2V01 - chain A; structure by X-ray diffraction, 2.15 A resolution.

# Chain A
Molecule: Calmodulin
Organism: Homo sapiens
UniProtKB: P62158 (CALM_HUMAN); residues 1-148 here = UniProt positions 1-148
Sequence (149 residues; each row starts with the number of its first residue; numbering starts at 0):
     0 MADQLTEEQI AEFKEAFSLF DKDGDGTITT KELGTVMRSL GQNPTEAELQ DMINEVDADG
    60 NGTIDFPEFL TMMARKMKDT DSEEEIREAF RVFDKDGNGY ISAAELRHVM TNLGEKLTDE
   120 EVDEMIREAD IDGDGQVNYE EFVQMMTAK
Disordered / not traced: 0-4, 146-148
Ion coordination: lead (II) ion site 1: Glu-14, Arg-74; lead (II) ion site 2: Asp-20, Asp-22, Asp-24, Thr-26, Glu-31; lead (II) ion site 3: Asn-42, Asp-58, Asp-64; lead (II) ion site 4 near Glu-47 (its only coordinating residue here); lead (II) ion site 5: Asp-56, Asp-58, Asn-60, Thr-62, Glu-67; Ca2+ near Asp-78 (its only coordinating residue here); lead (II) ion site 6: Asp-93, Asp-95, Asn-97, Tyr-99, Glu-104; lead (II) ion site 7: Asp-118, Asp-122; lead (II) ion site 8: Asp-129, Asp-131, Asp-133, Gln-135, Glu-140

# In short
Glu-14 and Arg-74 coordinate lead (II) ion site 1. Asp-20, Asp-22, Asp-24, Thr-26 and Glu-31 form the lead
(II) ion site 2.
Chain A is Calmodulin (Homo sapiens); the structure, Recombinant vertebrate calmodulin complexed with Pb, was
determined by X-ray diffraction, deposited together with 2V02.
